PDB entry 6RJO | X-ray diffraction, 1.80 A resolution | chains A and B

[Chain A (and B)]
Name: Beta-glucosidase
From: Agrobacterium tumefaciens A6
Notes: EC 3.2.1.21; chain B of this document is another copy of the same molecule, construct and numbering; everything in this record applies to it too
Reference sequence: A0A2I4PGZ0 (A0A2I4PGZ0_RHIRD); residues 1-467 here = UniProt positions 1-467
Sequence (490 residues; row label = number of the first residue in the row; numbers below 1 keep their minus sign (Met-22 is residue -22)):
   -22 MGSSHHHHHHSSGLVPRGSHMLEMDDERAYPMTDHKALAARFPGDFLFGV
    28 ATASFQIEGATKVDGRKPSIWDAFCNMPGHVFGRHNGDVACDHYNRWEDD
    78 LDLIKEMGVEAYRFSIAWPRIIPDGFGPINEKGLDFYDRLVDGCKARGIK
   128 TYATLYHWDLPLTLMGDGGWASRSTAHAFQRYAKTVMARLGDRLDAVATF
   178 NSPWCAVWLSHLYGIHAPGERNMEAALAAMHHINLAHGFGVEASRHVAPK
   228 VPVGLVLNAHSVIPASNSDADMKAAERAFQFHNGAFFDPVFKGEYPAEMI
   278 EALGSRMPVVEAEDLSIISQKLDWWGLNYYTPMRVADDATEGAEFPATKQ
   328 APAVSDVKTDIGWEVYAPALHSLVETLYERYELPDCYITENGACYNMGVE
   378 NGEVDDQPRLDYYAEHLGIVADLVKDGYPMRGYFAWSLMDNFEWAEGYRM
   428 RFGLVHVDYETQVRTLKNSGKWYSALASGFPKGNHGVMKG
Disordered / not traced: -22 to 5, 460-467 (chain B: -22 to 10, 460-467)
Differences from the reference sequence: initiating methionine (-22); expression tag (-21 to 0); engineered mutation Ser179 (Glu in A0A2I4PGZ0)
Small-molecule neighbours: Salicin (SA0; 2-(hydroxymethyl)phenyl beta-D-glucopyranoside): Gln33, His134, Trp135, Asn178, Ser179, Cys182, Leu186, His193, Asn235, Asn305, Tyr307, Trp340, Glu367, Trp413, Glu420, Trp421, Phe429
Reported in the primary citation:
  - binding site for Salicin: His193, Trp340
  - conformationally variable residues: His193
  - catalytic residues: Glu367 (proposed by the authors, not directly observed)

[Chain A / chain B interface]
Residue-residue contacts - 42 pairs, chain A then chain B:
  Lys39(A) - Asp144(B)  salt bridge
  Lys44(A) - Asp101(B)  salt bridge
  Pro45(A) - Gly143(B)
  Asp49(A) - Gly143(B)
  Ala50(A) - Met142(B)
  Ala50(A) - Gly143(B)
  Asn53(A) - Gly143(B)  hydrogen bond (side chain-backbone)
  Asn53(A) - Asp144(B)
  Asn53(A) - Gly145(B)
  Met54(A) - Met142(B)  hydrophobic
  Met54(A) - Gly145(B)
  Met54(A) - Ala148(B)  hydrophobic
  Met54(A) - Glu197(B)
  Met54(A) - Ala202(B)  hydrophobic
  Pro55(A) - Ala148(B)
  Pro55(A) - Asn199(B)
  Pro55(A) - Glu201(B)
  Pro55(A) - Ala202(B)
  Gly56(A) - Asn199(B)
  His57(A) - Glu197(B)  salt bridge
  Arg61(A) - Glu201(B)  salt bridge
  Asp101(A) - Lys44(B)  salt bridge
  Leu139(A) - Leu139(B)
  Leu139(A) - Thr140(B)
  Leu139(A) - Gly143(B)
  Met142(A) - Ala50(B)
  Met142(A) - Met54(B)  hydrophobic
  Gly143(A) - Asp49(B)
  Gly143(A) - Ala50(B)
  Gly143(A) - Asn53(B)  hydrogen bond (backbone-side chain)
  Gly143(A) - Leu139(B)
  Asp144(A) - Asn53(B)
  Gly145(A) - Asn53(B)
  Gly145(A) - Met54(B)
  Ala148(A) - Pro55(B)
  Glu197(A) - Met54(B)
  Glu197(A) - His57(B)  salt bridge
  Asn199(A) - Pro55(B)
  Asn199(A) - Gly56(B)
  Glu201(A) - Arg61(B)  salt bridge
  Ala202(A) - Met54(B)  hydrophobic
  Ala202(A) - Pro55(B)
Also at the interface, not in a pair above, chain A (25 interface residues in all): Thr140, His188, Pro195
Also at the interface, not in a pair above, chain B (24 interface residues in all): Lys39, Pro45, His188

[Overview]
Chain A and chain B form an interface of 25 and 24 residues respectively; the contacts include 2 hydrogen
bonds and 7 salt bridges. Among the polar pairs are Lys39(A)-Asp144(B), Lys44(A)-Asp101(B) and
His57(A)-Glu197(B). Ligands of chain A: Salicin. The paper reports the catalytic residue Glu367(A); a binding
site for Salicin at His193(A) and Trp340(A).
Chain A and chain B are both Beta-glucosidase (Agrobacterium tumefaciens A6); the structure, Complex structure
of virulence factor SghA with its substrate analog salicin, was determined by X-ray diffraction, deposited
together with 6RJK, 6RJM and 6RK2.
